4V9F - chains 0 and Q of the 34 polymer chains in the assembly; structure by X-ray diffraction, 2.40 A resolution.

== Chain 0 ==
Molecule: 23S Ribosomal RNA
Source organism: Haloarcula marismortui
Sequence (2910 nucleotides; row label = number of the first residue in the row):
     8 ACUAUGCCAG CUGGUGGAUU GCUCGGCUCA GGCGCUGAUG AAGGACGUGC CAAGCUGCGA
    68 UAAGCUGUGG GGAGCCGCAC GGAGGCGAAG AACCACAGAU UUCCGAAUGA GAAUCUCUCU
   128 AACAAUUGCU UCGCGCAAUG AGGAACCCCG AGAACUGAAA CAUCUCAGUA UCGGGAGGAA
   188 CAGAAAACGC AACGUGAUGU CGUUAGUAAC CGCGAGUGAA CGCGAUACAG CCCAAACCGA
   248 AGCCCUCACG GGCAAUGUGG UGUCAGGGCU ACCUCUCAUC AGCCGACCGU CUUCACGAAG
   308 UCUCUUGGAA UAGAGCGUGA UACAGGGUGA CAACCCCGUA CUGAAGACCA GUACGCUGUG
   368 CGGUAGUGCC AGAGUAGCGG GGGUUGGAUA UCCCUCGCGA AUAACGCAGG CAUCGACUGC
   428 GAAGGCUAAA CACAACCUGA GACCGAUAGU GAACAAGUAG UGUGAACGAA CGCUGCAAAG
   488 UACCCUCAGA AGGGAGGCGA AAUAGAGCAU GAAAUCAGUU GGCGAUCGAG CGACAGGGCA
   548 UACAAGGUCC CUUGACGAAU GACCGAGACG CGAGUCUCCA GUAAGACUCA CGGGAAGCCG
   608 AUGUUCUGUC GUACGUUUUG AAAAACGAGC CAGGGAGUGU GUCUGUAUGG CAAGUCUAAC
   668 CGGAGUAUCC GGGGAGGCAC AGGGAAACCG ACAUGGCCGC AGGGCUUUGC CCGAGGGCCG
   728 CCGUCUUCAA GGGCGGGGAG CCAUGUGGAC ACGACCCGAA UCCGGACGAU CUACGCAUGG
   788 ACAAGAUGAA GCGUGCCGAA AGGCACGUGG AAGUCUGUUA GAGUUGGUGU CCUACAAUAC
   848 CCUCUCGUGA UCUAUGUGUA GGGGUGAAAG GCCCAUCGAG UCCGGCAACA GCUGGUUCCA
   908 AUCGAAACAU GUCGAAGCAU GACCUCCGCC GAGGUAGUCU GUGAGGUAGA GCGACCGAUU
   968 GGUGUGUCCG CCUCCGAGAG GAGUCGGCCC UCCUGUCAAA CUCCAAACUU ACAGACGCUG
  1028 UUUGACGCGG GGAUUCCGGU GCGCGGGGUA AGCCUGUGUA CCAGGAGGGG AACAACCCAG
  1088 AGAUAGGUUA AGGUCCCCAA GUGUGGAUUA AGUGUAAUCC UCUGAAGGUG GUCUCGAGCC
  1148 CUAGACAGCC GGGAGGUGAG CUUAGAAGCA GCUACCCUCU AAGAAAAGCG UAACAGCUUA
  1208 CCGGCCGAGG UUUGAGGCGC CCAAAAUGAU CGGGACUCAA AUCCACCACC GAGACCUGUC
  1268 CGUACCACUC AUACUGGUAA UCGAGUAGAU UGGCGCUCUA AUUGGAUGGA AGCAGGGGCG
  1328 AGAGCUCCUG UGGACCGAUU AGUGACGAAA AUCCUGGCCA UAGUAGCAGC GAUAGUCGGG
  1388 UGAGAACCCC GACGGCCUAA UGGAUAAGGG UUCCUCAGCA CUGCUGAUCA GCUGAGGGUU
  1448 AGCCGGUCCU AAGUCUCACC GCAACUCGAC UGAGACGAAA UGGGAAACAG GUUAAUAUUC
  1508 CUGUGCCAUC AUGCAGUGAA AGUUGACGCC CUGGGGUCGA UCACGCCGGG CAUUCGCCCG
  1568 GUCGAACCGU CCAACUCCGU GGAAGCCGUA AUGGCAGGAA GCGGACGAAC GGCGGCAUAG
  1628 GGAAACGUGA UUCAACCUGG GGCCCAUGAA AAGACGAGCA UGAUGUCCGU ACCGAGAACC
  1688 GACACAGGUG UCCAUGGCGG CGAAAGCCAA GGCCUGUCGG GAGCAACCAA CGUUAGGGAA
  1748 UUCGGCAAGU UAGUCCCGUA CCUUCGGAAG AAGGGAUGCC UGCUCCGGAA CGGAGCAGGU
  1808 CGCAGUGACU CGGAAGCUCG GACUGUCUAG UAACAACAUA GGUGACCGCA AAUCCGCAAG
  1868 GACUCGUACG GUCACUGAAU CCUGCCCAGU GCAGGUAUCU GAACACCUCG UACAAGAGGA
  1928 CGAAGGACCU GUCAACGGCG GGGGUAACUA UGACCCUCUU AAGGUAGCGU AGUACCUUGC
  1988 CGCAUCAGUA GCGGCUUGCA UGAAUGGAUU AACCAGAGCU UCACUGUCCC AACGUUGGGC
  2048 CCGGUGAACU GUACAUUCCA GUGCGGAGUC UGGAGACACC CAGGGGGAAG CGAAGACCCU
  2108 AUGGAGCUUU ACUGCAGGCU GUCGCUGAGA CGUGGUCGCC GAUGUGCAGC AUAGGUAGGA
  2168 GACACUACAC AGGUACCCGC GCUAGCGGGC CACCGAGUCA ACAGUGAAAU ACUACCCGUC
  2228 GGUGACUGCG ACUCUCACUC CGGGAGGAGG ACACCGAUAG CCGGGCAGUU UGACUGGGGC
  2288 GGUACGCGCU CGAAAAGAUA UCGAGCGCGC CCUAUGGUCA UCUCAGCCGG GACAGAGACC
  2348 CGGCGAAGAG UGCAAGAGCA AAAGAUGACU UGACAGUGUU CUUCCCAACG AGGAACGCUG
  2408 ACGCGAAAGC GUGGUCUAGC GAACCAAUUA GCCUGCUUGA UGCGGGCAAU UGAUGACAGA
  2468 AAAGCUACCC UAGGGAUAAC AGAGUCGUCA CUCGCAAGAG CACAUAUCGA CCGAGUGGCU
  2528 UGCUACCUCG AUGUCGGUUC CCUCCAUCCU GCCCGUGCAG AAGCGGGCAA GGGUGAGGUU
  2588 GUUCGCCUAU UAAAGGAGGU CGUGAGCUGG GUUUAGACCG UCGUGAGACA GGUCGGCUGC
  2648 UAUCUACUGG GUGUGUAAUG GUGUCUGACA AGAACGACCG UAUAGUACGA GAGGAACUAC
  2708 GGUUGGUGGC CACUGGUGUA CCGGUUGUUC GAGAGAGCAC GUGCCGGGUA GCCACGCCAC
  2768 ACGGGGUAAG AGCUGAACGC AUCUAAGCUC GAAACCCACU UGGAAAAGAG ACACCGCCGA
  2828 GGUCCCGCGU ACAAGACGCG GUCGAUAGAC UCGGGGUGUG CGCGUCGAGG UAACGAGACG
  2888 UUAAGCCCAC GAGCACUAAC AGACCAAAGC
Disordered / not traced: 973-995, 1953-1955, 2150-2225
Modified residues: 1MA (6-hydro-1-methyladenosine-5'-monophosphate) at position 628, OMU (o2'-methyluridine 5'-monophosphate) at position 2587, OMG (o2'-methylguanosine-5'-monophosphate) at position 2588, UR3 (3-methyluridine-5'-monophoshate) at position 2619, PSU (pseudouridine-5'-monophosphate) at position 2621
Ion coordination: Mg2+ site 1 near G28 (its only coordinating residue here); Na+ site 1: C40, G41, C443; Na+ site 2 near G56 (its only coordinating residue here); Na+ site 3: G66, U108; Mg2+ site 2 near U115 (its only coordinating residue here); Na+ site 4: C130, U146; Na+ site 5: C141, G142; Mg2+ site 3: G147, A183 (shared with 1 residue of chain M); Mg2+ site 4: C162, U2276; Mg2+ site 5: G164, A169; Na+ site 6: A165, A166, A167; Mg2+ site 6: A166, G219; 98 more Mg2+ sites not listed; 64 more Na+ sites not listed; 2 more K+ sites not listed

== Chain Q ==
Protein: 50S ribosomal protein L21e
Source organism: Haloarcula marismortui
UniProtKB: P12734 (RL21_HALMA); residues 0-95 here correspond to UniProt positions 1-96 (UniProt number = residue number + 1)
Sequence (96 residues; numbered 0 to 95; the number before each row is that of its first residue; numbering starts at 0):
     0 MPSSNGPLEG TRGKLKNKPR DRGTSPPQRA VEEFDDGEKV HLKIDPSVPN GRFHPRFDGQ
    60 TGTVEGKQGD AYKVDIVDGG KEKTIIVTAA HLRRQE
Disordered / not traced: 0
Ion coordination: Na+: Asp-20, Gly-22, Ser-24, Ser-46

== How chain 0 and chain Q interact ==
Pairs across the interface - 116 pairs, chain 0 then chain Q:
  G948(0) / Gln-94(Q)  base contact
  G948(0) / Glu-95(Q)  hydrogen bond to the base
  U949(0) / His-40(Q)  hydrogen bond to the sugar
  U949(0) / Gln-94(Q)  hydrogen bond to the base
  U949(0) / Glu-95(Q)  hydrogen bond to the sugar
  G950(0) / His-40(Q)  hydrogen bond to the sugar
  G950(0) / Gly-58(Q)  hydrogen bond to the base
  G950(0) / Arg-92(Q)  salt bridge to the phosphate
  A951(0) / Lys-42(Q)  phosphate contact
  A951(0) / Asp-57(Q)  sugar contact
  A951(0) / Gly-58(Q)  sugar contact
  G952(0) / Lys-42(Q)  salt bridge to the phosphate
  G953(0) / Gly-12(Q)  phosphate contact
  G953(0) / Lys-13(Q)  hydrogen bond to the phosphate
  A1007(0) / Arg-11(Q)  phosphate contact
  C1008(0) / Arg-11(Q)  salt bridge to the phosphate
  U1009(0) / Lys-15(Q)  salt bridge to the phosphate
  C1010(0) / Pro-18(Q)  phosphate contact
  C1011(0) / Lys-17(Q)  salt bridge to the phosphate
  A1018(0) / Gly-58(Q)  sugar contact
  A1018(0) / Gln-59(Q)  hydrogen bond to the sugar
  A1018(0) / Thr-60(Q)  hydrogen bond to the sugar
  C1019(0) / Lys-38(Q)  hydrogen bond to the phosphate
  C1019(0) / Thr-60(Q)  sugar contact
  C1019(0) / Gln-94(Q)  hydrogen bond to the base
  A1020(0) / Lys-38(Q)  salt bridge to the phosphate
  G2295(0) / Ser-3(Q)  base contact
  G2295(0) / Asn-4(Q)  hydrogen bond to the phosphate
  G2295(0) / Gly-5(Q)  hydrogen bond to the phosphate
  C2296(0) / Ser-2(Q)  hydrogen bond to the base
  C2296(0) / Ser-3(Q)  hydrogen bond to the phosphate
  C2296(0) / Asn-4(Q)  phosphate contact
  C2296(0) / Gly-5(Q)  hydrogen bond to the phosphate
  C2296(0) / Pro-6(Q)  phosphate contact
  C2296(0) / Leu-7(Q)  hydrogen bond to the phosphate
  C2296(0) / Glu-8(Q)  hydrogen bond to the phosphate
  U2297(0) / Ser-2(Q)  hydrogen bond to the base
  U2297(0) / Leu-7(Q)  phosphate contact
  U2297(0) / Glu-8(Q)  phosphate contact
  U2297(0) / Gly-9(Q)  hydrogen bond to the phosphate
  U2297(0) / Thr-10(Q)  hydrogen bond to the phosphate
  U2297(0) / Arg-11(Q)  hydrogen bond to the sugar
  C2298(0) / Ser-2(Q)  base contact
  C2298(0) / Arg-11(Q)  phosphate contact
  G2299(0) / Pro-1(Q)  base contact
  G2299(0) / Ser-2(Q)  base contact
  A2300(0) / Pro-1(Q)  base contact
  A2303(0) / Lys-13(Q)  phosphate contact
  A2303(0) / Asp-57(Q)  sugar contact
  G2304(0) / Lys-13(Q)  salt bridge to the phosphate
  G2304(0) / Arg-55(Q)  phosphate contact
  A2305(0) / Arg-55(Q)  salt bridge to the phosphate
  U2306(0) / Pro-1(Q)  phosphate contact
  A2307(0) / Pro-1(Q)  phosphate contact
  A2353(0) / Arg-21(Q)  hydrogen bond to the phosphate
  A2354(0) / Arg-21(Q)  salt bridge to the phosphate
  G2363(0) / Leu-7(Q)  base contact
  G2363(0) / Arg-11(Q)  hydrogen bond to the phosphate
  A2364(0) / Arg-11(Q)  salt bridge to the phosphate
  A2364(0) / Leu-14(Q)  hydrogen bond to the sugar
  A2364(0) / Lys-15(Q)  salt bridge to the phosphate
  G2365(0) / Leu-14(Q)  sugar contact
  G2365(0) / Lys-15(Q)  phosphate contact
  G2365(0) / Asn-16(Q)  hydrogen bond to the phosphate
  G2365(0) / Pro-45(Q)  sugar contact
  G2365(0) / Ser-46(Q)  phosphate contact
  C2366(0) / Asn-16(Q)  hydrogen bond to the phosphate
  C2366(0) / Arg-21(Q)  phosphate contact
  C2366(0) / Gly-22(Q)  hydrogen bond to the phosphate
  C2366(0) / Thr-23(Q)  phosphate contact
  C2366(0) / Ser-46(Q)  hydrogen bond to the phosphate
  A2367(0) / Gly-22(Q)  phosphate contact
  A2367(0) / Thr-23(Q)  hydrogen bond to the phosphate
  A2370(0) / Ser-46(Q)  hydrogen bond to the base
  A2370(0) / Pro-48(Q)  base contact
  G2385(0) / Gln-67(Q)  base contact
  U2386(0) / Gln-67(Q)  hydrogen bond to the base
  U2387(0) / Thr-83(Q)  hydrogen bond to the sugar
  U2387(0) / Ile-85(Q)  sugar contact
  C2388(0) / His-53(Q)  sugar contact
  C2388(0) / Phe-56(Q)  phosphate contact
  C2388(0) / Lys-82(Q)  phosphate contact
  C2388(0) / Thr-83(Q)  hydrogen bond to the phosphate
  U2389(0) / His-53(Q)  sugar contact
  U2389(0) / Arg-55(Q)  phosphate contact
  U2389(0) / Phe-56(Q)  phosphate contact
  U2389(0) / Lys-82(Q)  salt bridge to the phosphate
  U2390(0) / Asn-4(Q)  phosphate contact
  U2390(0) / Arg-55(Q)  salt bridge to the phosphate
  C2391(0) / Asn-4(Q)  phosphate contact
  C2392(0) / Arg-55(Q)  hydrogen bond to the sugar
  C2392(0) / Asp-77(Q)  hydrogen bond to the sugar
  C2392(0) / Lys-82(Q)  hydrogen bond to the phosphate
  C2393(0) / Asp-77(Q)  sugar contact
  C2393(0) / Gly-78(Q)  sugar contact
  C2393(0) / Gly-79(Q)  hydrogen bond to the phosphate
  C2393(0) / Lys-80(Q)  phosphate contact
  C2393(0) / Lys-82(Q)  salt bridge to the phosphate
  A2394(0) / Gly-79(Q)  phosphate contact
  A2394(0) / Lys-80(Q)  hydrogen bond to the phosphate
  A2395(0) / Lys-80(Q)  salt bridge to the phosphate
  A2402(0) / Gly-50(Q)  phosphate contact
  A2402(0) / Arg-51(Q)  hydrogen bond to the sugar
  C2403(0) / Asn-49(Q)  phosphate contact
  C2403(0) / Gly-50(Q)  hydrogen bond to the phosphate
  C2403(0) / Gln-67(Q)  hydrogen bond to the base
  C2403(0) / Ala-70(Q)  phosphate contact
  C2403(0) / Ile-85(Q)  sugar contact
  G2404(0) / Gln-67(Q)  phosphate contact
  G2404(0) / Gly-68(Q)  phosphate contact
  G2404(0) / Asp-69(Q)  hydrogen bond to the phosphate
  G2404(0) / Ala-70(Q)  phosphate contact
  C2423(0) / Leu-7(Q)  base contact
  U2424(0) / Gly-5(Q)  sugar contact
  U2424(0) / Pro-6(Q)  sugar contact
  U2424(0) / Leu-7(Q)  sugar contact
Interface residues without a listed pair, chain 0 (54 interface residues in all): G2310, A2311, G2418, U2422, A2425
Interface residues without a listed pair, chain Q (56 interface residues in all): Lys-72, Val-76, Glu-81, Ile-84, Arg-93

== Summary ==
54 residues of chain 0 and 56 residues of chain Q are in contact, with 43 hydrogen bonds and 15 salt bridges.
Polar contacts include G948(0)/Glu-95(Q), U949(0)/Gln-94(Q) and G950(0)/Gly-58(Q). C40(0), G41(0) and C443(0)
form the Na+ site 1.
Chain 0 is 23S Ribosomal RNA and chain Q is 50S ribosomal protein L21e, both from Haloarcula marismortui; the
structure, The re-refined crystal structure of the Haloarcula marismortui large ribosomal subunit at 2.4
Angstrom resolution: more ..., was determined by X-ray diffraction.
